PDB entry 2YL5 | X-ray diffraction, 2.15 A resolution | chain A

== Chain A ==
Name: Beta-N-acetylhexosaminidase
Organism: Streptococcus pneumoniae
Notes: EC 3.2.1.52
UniProtKB: P49610 (STRH_STRPN); numbering as in UniProt (aligned over 627-1064)
Amino-acid sequence (442 residues; each row starts with the number of its first residue):
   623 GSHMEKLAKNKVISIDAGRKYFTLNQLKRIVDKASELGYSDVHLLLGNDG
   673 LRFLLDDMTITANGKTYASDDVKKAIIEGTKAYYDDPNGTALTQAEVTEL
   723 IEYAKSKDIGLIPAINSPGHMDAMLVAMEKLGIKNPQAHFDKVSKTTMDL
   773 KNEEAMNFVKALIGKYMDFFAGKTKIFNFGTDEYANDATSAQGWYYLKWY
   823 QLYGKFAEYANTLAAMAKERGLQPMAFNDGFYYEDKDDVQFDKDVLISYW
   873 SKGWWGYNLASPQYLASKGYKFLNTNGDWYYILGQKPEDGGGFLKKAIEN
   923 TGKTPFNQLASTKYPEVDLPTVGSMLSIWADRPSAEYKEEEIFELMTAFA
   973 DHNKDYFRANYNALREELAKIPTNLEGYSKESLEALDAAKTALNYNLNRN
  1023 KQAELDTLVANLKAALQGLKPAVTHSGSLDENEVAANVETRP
Unresolved in the structure: 623-624, 994-1001, 1042-1064
Construct notes: expression tag (623-626)
Bound ions: Mg2+: Asn-898, Met-947

== Summary ==
The Mg2+ site is built by Asn-898 and Met-947.
Chain A is Beta-N-acetylhexosaminidase (Streptococcus pneumoniae); the structure, Inhibition of the
pneumococcal virulence factor StrH and molecular insights into N-glycan recognition and hydrolysis, was
determined by X-ray diffraction, deposited together with 2YL9, 2YLL, 2YL6, 2YL8 and 2YLA.
